Entry 4FLA (X-ray diffraction, 2.20 A resolution); this record covers chains A and B.

[Chain A (and B)]
Name: Regulation of nuclear pre-mRNA domain-containing protein 1B
Organism: Homo sapiens
Notes: chain B of this document is another copy of the same molecule, construct and numbering; everything in this record applies to it too
Reference sequence: Q9NQG5 (RPR1B_HUMAN); residues 172-305 here = UniProt positions 172-305
Sequence (152 residues; numbered 154 to 305; the number before each row is that of its first residue):
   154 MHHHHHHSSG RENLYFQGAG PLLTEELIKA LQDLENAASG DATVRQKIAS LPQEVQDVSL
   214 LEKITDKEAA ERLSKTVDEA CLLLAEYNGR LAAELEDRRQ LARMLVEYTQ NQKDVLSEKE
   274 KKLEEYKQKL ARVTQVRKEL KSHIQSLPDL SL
Not modelled in the structure: 154-175, 302-305 (chain B: 154-175, 191-192, 302-305)
Construct notes: expression tag (154-171)
Swiss-Prot annotation at these positions:
  - modified residue: Ser299 (Phosphoserine)
What the authors report for this chain:
  - self-association interface (contacts with another copy of this molecule): Leu176 to Ala191

[Interface between chain A and chain B]
Pairs across the interface (113):
  Thr177(A) with Leu184(B)
  Leu184(A) with Leu180(B), hydrophobic; Tyr261(B), hydrophobic
  Leu187(A) with Gln265(B)
  Glu188(A) with Thr177(B), hydrogen bond
  Asp194(A) with Lys272(B), salt bridge
  Arg198(A) with Tyr279(B)
  Ile201(A) with Tyr279(B), hydrophobic; Lys282(B)
  Glu207(A) with Val289(B)
  Val208(A) with Val286(B); Val289(B)
  Gln209(A) with Lys282(B); Arg285(B), hydrogen bond; Val289(B)
  Asp210(A) with Val289(B)
  Val211(A) with Gln288(B); Val289(B); Glu292(B)
  Leu214(A) with Glu292(B); Leu293(B); His296(B), hydrogen bond (backbone-side chain)
  Ile217(A) with His296(B), hydrogen bond (backbone-side chain); Leu300(B)
  Thr218(A) with Leu300(B); Pro301(B)
  Asp219(A) with Leu300(B)
  Lys220(A) with Ile297(B), hydrogen bond (side chain-backbone); Leu300(B), hydrogen bond (side chain-backbone); Pro301(B)
  Ala223(A) with Leu293(B); Ile297(B), hydrophobic; Leu300(B), hydrophobic
  Ser227(A) with Leu293(B)
  Val230(A) with Val286(B); Val289(B), hydrophobic; Arg290(B)
  Asp231(A) with Arg290(B)
  Ala233(A) with Val286(B), hydrophobic
  Cys234(A) with Leu283(B); Val286(B), hydrophobic; Arg290(B)
  Leu237(A) with Tyr279(B); Leu283(B), hydrophobic; Val286(B), hydrophobic
  Tyr240(A) with Tyr279(B), hydrophobic
  Asn241(A) with Leu276(B); Tyr279(B), hydrogen bond (side chain-backbone); Lys280(B); Leu283(B)
  Leu244(A) with Leu276(B), hydrophobic
  Glu247(A) with Lys272(B), salt bridge
  Leu248(A) with Lys272(B); Glu273(B); Leu276(B), hydrophobic
  Arg251(A) with Gln265(B), hydrogen bond; Val268(B); Leu269(B)
  Arg252(A) with Leu269(B); Glu273(B), salt bridge
  Leu254(A) with Gln265(B)
  Leu258(A) with Leu258(B), hydrophobic; Thr262(B)
  Tyr261(A) with Leu184(B); Leu258(B), hydrophobic
  Thr262(A) with Leu258(B)
  Gln265(A) with Leu187(B); Arg251(B), hydrogen bond; Leu254(B)
  Val268(A) with Arg251(B)
  Leu269(A) with Leu248(B), hydrophobic; Arg252(B)
  Lys272(A) with Glu247(B), salt bridge; Leu248(B)
  Glu273(A) with Leu248(B); Arg252(B), salt bridge
  Leu276(A) with Asn241(B); Leu248(B), hydrophobic
  Tyr279(A) with Arg198(B); Leu237(B), hydrophobic; Tyr240(B), hydrophobic; Asn241(B), hydrogen bond (backbone-side chain); Leu244(B), hydrophobic
  Lys280(A) with Asn241(B)
  Lys282(A) with Ile201(B); Gln209(B)
  Leu283(A) with Leu237(B), hydrophobic; Asn241(B)
  Arg285(A) with Gln209(B), hydrogen bond
  Val286(A) with Val208(B); Val230(B); Ala233(B), hydrophobic; Cys234(B), hydrophobic
  Gln288(A) with Val211(B)
  Val289(A) with Glu207(B); Val208(B); Gln209(B); Asp210(B); Val211(B)
  Arg290(A) with Val230(B); Cys234(B)
  Glu292(A) with Val211(B); Leu214(B)
  Leu293(A) with Leu214(B); Ser227(B)
  His296(A) with Leu214(B), hydrogen bond (side chain-backbone); Ile217(B), hydrogen bond (side chain-backbone)
  Ile297(A) with Lys220(B), hydrogen bond (backbone-side chain); Ala223(B), hydrophobic
  Leu300(A) with Thr218(B); Asp219(B); Lys220(B)
  Pro301(A) with Lys220(B)
Other interface residues (no listed pair), chain A (62 interface residues in all): Leu180, Ile181, Glu224, Leu226, Ala238, Ala245
Other interface residues (no listed pair), chain B (61 interface residues in all): Leu226, Asp231, Ala238, Ala245, Lys275, Thr287, Gln298

[In short]
62 residues of chain A and 61 residues of chain B are in contact; the contacts include 14 hydrogen bonds and 5
salt bridges. Among the polar pairs are Asp194(A)-Lys272(B), Glu247(A)-Lys272(B) and Arg252(A)-Glu273(B). From
the paper: a self-association interface involving Leu176(A).
Both chains are Regulation of nuclear pre-mRNA domain-containing protein 1B (Homo sapiens). Entry 4FLA
(Crystal structure of human RPRD1B, carboxy-terminal domain) was determined by X-ray diffraction, deposited
together with 4Q94, 4Q96, 4JXT and 4FLB.
